Entry 6BJ3 (X-ray diffraction, 1.90 A resolution); this record covers chains D and H of the 5 polymer chains in the assembly.

[Chain D]
Molecule: TCR 55 alpha chain
Organism: Homo sapiens
UniProtKB: Q6IRV4 (Q6IRV4_HUMAN); residues 115-204 here correspond to UniProt positions 139-228 (UniProt number = residue number + 24)
Sequence (204 residues; row label = number of the first residue in the row):
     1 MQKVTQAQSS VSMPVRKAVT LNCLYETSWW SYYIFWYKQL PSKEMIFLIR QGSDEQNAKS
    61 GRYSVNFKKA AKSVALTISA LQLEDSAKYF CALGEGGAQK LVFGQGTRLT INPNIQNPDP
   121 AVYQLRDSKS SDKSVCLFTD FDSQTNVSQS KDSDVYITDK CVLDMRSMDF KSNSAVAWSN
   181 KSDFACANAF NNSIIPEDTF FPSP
Not modelled in the structure: 1, 204
Construct notes: engineered mutation C161 (Thr185 in Q6IRV4)
Disulfides: C23-C91, C136-C186

[Chain H]
Molecule: TCR 55 beta chain
Organism: Homo sapiens
UniProtKB: K7N5M4 (K7N5M4_HUMAN); residues 102-244 here correspond to UniProt positions 107-249 (UniProt number = residue number + 5)
Sequence (242 residues; numbered 3 to 244; the number before each row is that of its first residue):
     3 GVTQTPKFQV LKTGQSMTLQ CAQDMNHNSM YWYRQDPGMG LRLIYYSASE GTTDKGEVPN
    63 GYNVSRLNKR EFSLRLESAA PSQTSVYFCA SRTRGGTLIE QYFGPGTRLT VTEDLKNVFP
   123 PEVAVFEPSE AEISHTQKAT LVCLATGFYP DHVELSWWVN GKEVHSGVCT DPQPLKEQPA
   183 LNDSRYCLSS RLRVSATFWQ NPRNHFRCQV QFYGLSENDE WTQDRAKPVT QIVSAEAWGR
   243 AD
Not modelled in the structure: 244
Construct notes: engineered mutation C189 (Ala194 in K7N5M4)
Disulfides: C23-C91, C145-C210

[How chain D and chain H interact]
Pairs across the interface (102):
  Y33(D) with I101(H), hydrophobic
  F35(D) with I101(H), hydrophobic; E102(H)
  Y37(D) with E102(H); Q103(H), hydrogen bond (side chain-backbone); F105(H), hydrophobic
  Q39(D) with Q37(H), hydrogen bond; F90(H)
  P41(D) with P174(H)
  S42(D) with R110(H)
  K43(D) with F90(H)
  M45(D) with F105(H), hydrophobic
  F47(D) with E102(H)
  R50(D) with T99(H), hydrogen bond (side chain-backbone); L100(H); E102(H), salt bridge
  E55(D) with T99(H)
  K88(D) with G40(H)
  F90(D) with Q37(H); M41(H); G42(H)
  G97(D) with R94(H), hydrogen bond (backbone-side chain)
  A98(D) with Y33(H), hydrogen bond (backbone-side chain); Y48(H); R94(H)
  Q99(D) with Y33(H); Y35(H); R94(H); I101(H); Q103(H)
  K100(D) with L45(H); Y48(H)
  L101(D) with Y35(H), hydrogen bond (backbone-side chain); Q103(H)
  F103(D) with G42(H); L43(H); F105(H), hydrophobic
  G104(D) with G42(H)
  Q105(D) with G40(H); M41(H)
  D119(D) with H137(H), salt bridge
  Y123(D) with S131(H); A133(H); E134(H); H137(H); T138(H)
  Q124(D) with S131(H)
  L125(D) with F128(H); E129(H); T142(H); V144(H), hydrophobic
  R126(D) with F128(H); E129(H), hydrogen bond (backbone-backbone); P130(H), hydrogen bond (side chain-backbone); W201(H); R242(H)
  S128(D) with V127(H); F128(H)
  S131(D) with F128(H)
  K133(D) with F128(H); T148(H)
  V135(D) with F128(H), hydrophobic; L146(H), hydrophobic
  L137(D) with T142(H)
  T139(D) with R195(H)
  D140(D) with T138(H); R195(H), salt bridge
  Y156(D) with L177(H), hydrophobic; E179(H)
  I157(D) with L177(H)
  T158(D) with D173(H); L177(H); S191(H), hydrogen bond; R193(H), hydrogen bond
  D159(D) with R193(H), hydrogen bond (backbone-side chain)
  C161(D) with C171(H), disulfide; T172(H); R193(H)
  V162(D) with C171(H), hydrogen bond (backbone-side chain)
  L163(D) with G169(H); V170(H); C171(H), hydrophobic; R195(H)
  D164(D) with S168(H), hydrogen bond (backbone-side chain); G169(H), hydrogen bond (backbone-backbone)
  M165(D) with K140(H); S168(H); R195(H); V196(H); S197(H)
  R166(D) with S168(H), hydrogen bond (backbone-side chain)
  M168(D) with K140(H)
  F170(D) with K140(H); R195(H)
  S172(D) with R195(H), hydrogen bond
  S174(D) with R193(H), hydrogen bond
  A175(D) with R193(H)
  V176(D) with R193(H)
  W178(D) with L146(H), hydrophobic; C189(H), hydrophobic
  F200(D) with H137(H)
  P202(D) with A133(H), hydrophobic
Interface residues without a listed pair, chain D (53 interface residues in all): S167
Interface residues without a listed pair, chain H (54 interface residues in all): V88, G98, E124, A126, I135
Cross-chain cystine bridges: C161(D)-C171(H)

[In short]
Chain D and chain H form an interface of 53 and 54 residues respectively, with 1 disulfide bond, 17 hydrogen
bonds and 3 salt bridges. Polar pairs include R50(D)-E102(H), D119(D)-H137(H) and D140(D)-R195(H).
Here chain D is TCR 55 alpha chain and chain H is TCR 55 beta chain, both from Homo sapiens. Entry 6BJ3 (TCR55
in complex with HIV(Pol448-456)/HLA-B35) was determined by X-ray diffraction together with 6BJ2 and 6BJ8 from
the same study.
